Entry 6XM7 (X-ray diffraction, 1.45 A resolution); this record covers chain A.

# Chain A
Molecule: Dioxygenase
Organism: Sphingobium sp. (strain NBRC 103272 / SYK-6)
Notes: EC 1.13.11.-
Reference sequence: G2IQT9 (G2IQT9_SPHSK); residues 1-489 here = UniProt positions 1-489
Sequence (489 residues; each row starts with the number of its first residue):
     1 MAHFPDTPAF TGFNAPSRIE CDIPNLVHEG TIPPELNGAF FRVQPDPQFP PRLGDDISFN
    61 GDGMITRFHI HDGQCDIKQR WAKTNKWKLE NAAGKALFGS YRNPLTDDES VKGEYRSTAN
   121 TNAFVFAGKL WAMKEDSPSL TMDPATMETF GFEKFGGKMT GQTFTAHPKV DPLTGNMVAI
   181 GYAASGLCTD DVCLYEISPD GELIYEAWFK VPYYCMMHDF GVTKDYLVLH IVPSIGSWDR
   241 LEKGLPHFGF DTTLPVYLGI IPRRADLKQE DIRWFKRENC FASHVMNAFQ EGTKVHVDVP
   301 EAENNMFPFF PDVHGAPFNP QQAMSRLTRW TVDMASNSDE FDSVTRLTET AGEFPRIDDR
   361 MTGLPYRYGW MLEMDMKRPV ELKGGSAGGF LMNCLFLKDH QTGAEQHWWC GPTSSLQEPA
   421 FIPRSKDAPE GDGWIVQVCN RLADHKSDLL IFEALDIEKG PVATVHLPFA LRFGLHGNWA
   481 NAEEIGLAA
Not modelled in the structure: 1
Metal / ion sites: Co2+ site 1: His-167, His-218, His-284, His-476; Co2+ site 2: His-314 (together with dimethyl sulfoxide); Co2+ site 3: Glu-373, His-407; Co2+ site 4: Asp-448, His-466
Ligand contacts: V5M ((2E)-3-{4-hydroxy-3-[(E)-2-(4-hydroxy-3-methoxyphenyl)ethenyl]-5-methoxyphenyl}prop-2-enoic acid): Pro-45, Phe-59, Tyr-101, Arg-102, Asn-120, Thr-121, Lys-134, Glu-135, Met-216, His-218, Phe-281, Ser-283, His-284, Met-306, Phe-307, Glu-353, Phe-354, Gly-385, Ser-386, Ala-387, Gly-388, Phe-390, Met-392, Phe-473, Leu-475
What the authors report for this chain:
  - catalytic residues: Phe-59, Tyr-101, Lys-134
  - binding site for V5M: Phe-59, Tyr-101, Lys-134, Ser-283, Ser-386, Ala-387
  - contacts within the chain: Asn-120/Lys-134, Phe-59/Asn-120 (hydrogen bond), Gly-61/Asn-120 (hydrogen bond)
  - conformationally variable residues (order/disorder transition): Ser-386, Ala-387
  - mutagenesis - S283A: unchanged catalytic activity on V5M
  - mutagenesis - S283A: unchanged catalytic activity on lignostilbene
  - mutagenesis - S283A: decreased catalytic activity on O2
  - mutagenesis - S283F: decreased catalytic activity on V5M
  - mutagenesis - S283F: decreased catalytic activity on lignostilbene

# Overview
Chain A binds compound V5M. The Co2+ site 1 is built by His-167, His-218, His-284 and His-476. The Co2+ site 3
is built by Glu-373 and His-407. The paper reports catalytic residues Phe-59, Tyr-101 and Lys-134; S283A
reduces catalytic activity on O2.
Chain A is Dioxygenase (Sphingobium sp. (strain NBRC 103272 / SYK-6)); the structure, Crystal structure of
DCA-S bound to Co-LSD4 from Sphingobium sp. strain SYK-6, was determined by X-ray diffraction (same
publication as 6XM6, 6XM8, 6XM9 and 6XMA).
